3LSP - chains A and B; structure by X-ray diffraction, 2.66 A resolution.

# Chain A
Molecule: DesT
Organism: Pseudomonas aeruginosa
UniProtKB: Q9HUS3 (Q9HUS3_PSEAE); residues 1-209 here = UniProt positions 1-209
Amino-acid sequence (220 residues; row label = number of the first residue in the row):
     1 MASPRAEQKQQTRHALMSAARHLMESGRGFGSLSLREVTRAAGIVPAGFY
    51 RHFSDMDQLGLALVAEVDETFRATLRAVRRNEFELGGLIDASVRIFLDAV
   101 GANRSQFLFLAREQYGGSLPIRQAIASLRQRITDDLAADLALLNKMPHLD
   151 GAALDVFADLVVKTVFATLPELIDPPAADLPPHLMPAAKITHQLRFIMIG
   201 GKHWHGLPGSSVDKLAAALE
Disordered / not traced: 1-3, 175-182, 206-220
Differences from the reference sequence: engineered mutation Ala2 (Ser in Q9HUS3); expression tag (210-220)
From the paper describing this entry:
  - binding site for the 31-nt DNA strand (chain B): Arg36, Arg51
  - specificity-determining residues: Phe166
  - self-association interface (contacts with another copy of this molecule); pairs are residue here / residue on that copy: Arg112-Arg122 (pi stacking), Tyr115-Pro170
  - contacts within the chain: Tyr115-Arg129
  - conformationally variable residues (order/disorder transition): Pro175 to Pro182
  - mutagenesis - F71A, F96A, Y115A, L169A: increased binding to DNA
  - mutagenesis - Y115A: unchanged binding to 16:0-CoA
  - mutagenesis - F166A: abolished binding to DNA
  - mutagenesis - F166A: abolished signaling in response to desCB
  - mutagenesis - Y115A: decreased signaling
  - mutagenesis - Y115A: unchanged binding to 16:1Delta9-CoA
  - mutagenesis - F96A, L169A: unchanged binding to UFA- and SFA-CoAs
  - mutagenesis - F166A: unchanged binding to acyl-CoA ligands
  - mutagenesis - F71A (Tm 56 degC), F96A (Tm 52 degC), Y115A (Tm 55 degC), F166A (Tm 61 degC), L169A (Tm 56 degC): decreased stability

# Chain B
Molecule: 31-nt DNA strand
Sequence (31 nucleotides; numbered 0 to 30; the number before each row is that of its first residue; numbering starts at 0):
     0 TTACATCAGTGAACGCTTGTTGACTCGATTG
Disordered / not traced: 0-4, 29-30

# How chain A and chain B interact
Pairs across the interface (15):
  Pro4(A) with DT28(B), phosphate contact
  Arg5(A) with DA27(B), salt bridge to the phosphate; DT28(B), hydrogen bond to the phosphate
  Ser34(A) with DT17(B), hydrogen bond to the phosphate; DG18(B), phosphate contact
  Leu35(A) with DG18(B), hydrogen bond to the phosphate; DT19(B), phosphate contact
  Arg36(A) with DT17(B), phosphate contact; DG18(B), hydrogen bond to the base; DT19(B), base contact
  Arg40(A) with DT17(B), salt bridge to the phosphate
  Ala47(A) with DT20(B), base contact; DG21(B), base contact
  Tyr50(A) with DG18(B), sugar contact; DT19(B), hydrogen bond to the phosphate
Interface residues without a listed pair, chain A (12 interface residues in all): Glu37, Pro46, Arg51, Ser54
Interface residues without a listed pair, chain B (9 interface residues in all): DT16, DC23

# Summary
12 residues of chain A and 9 residues of chain B are in contact, with 5 hydrogen bonds and 2 salt bridges.
Polar contacts include Arg36(A)-DG18(B), Arg5(A)-DT28(B) and Ser34(A)-DT17(B). The paper reports a binding
site for the 31-nt DNA strand (chain B) at Arg36(A) and Arg51(A); F71A, F96A and Y115A of chain A, among
others, reduce stability; 5 substitutions were tested in all.
Chain A is DesT (Pseudomonas aeruginosa) and chain B is a 31-nt DNA strand; the structure, Crystal Structure
of DesT bound to desCB promoter and oleoyl-CoA, was determined by X-ray diffraction (same publication as
3LSR).
